8APG - chains l and m of the 42 polymer chains in the assembly; structure by electron microscopy, 3.50 A resolution.

Chain l:
Protein: subunit-e
From: Trypanosoma brucei brucei
Reference sequence: Q387J1 (Q387J1_TRYB2); residues 1-92 here correspond to UniProt positions 15-106 (UniProt number = residue number + 14)
Amino-acid sequence (92 residues; numbered 1 to 92; the number before each row is that of its first residue):
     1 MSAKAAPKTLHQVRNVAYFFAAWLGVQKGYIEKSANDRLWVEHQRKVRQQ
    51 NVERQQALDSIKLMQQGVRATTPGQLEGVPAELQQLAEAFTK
Unresolved in the structure: 1-3, 69-92

Chain m:
Protein: subunit-g
From: Trypanosoma brucei brucei
Reference sequence: C9ZJA0 (C9ZJA0_TRYB9); residue numbers follow UniProt; this construct covers 1-144
Amino-acid sequence (144 residues; each row starts with the number of its first residue):
     1 MSSTKCAVACKIMTPLCNAASKVQARSAKKLAALTDAGIQKTISEHNANG
    51 TDAAVSSTKRYLAEQRQLFHYRVVRFFDECHYIISGEYFAQYTKVNLIWD
   101 LRFLTKLVVLFLIGTVLGRQSIFPPIDPDSPLVEALVTKVNPNY
Unresolved in the structure: 1-15
Ligand contacts: 1,2-diacyl-sn-glycero-3-phosphocholine (PC1): Leu104, Thr105, Val108

How chain l and chain m interact:
Pairs across the interface - 59 pairs, chain l then chain m:
  Lys4(l) - Val74(m)
  Lys4(l) - Asp78(m)  salt bridge
  Ala6(l) - Tyr82(m)  hydrophobic
  Pro7(l) - Arg75(m)
  Pro7(l) - Tyr82(m)
  Thr9(l) - Arg75(m)  hydrogen bond (backbone-side chain)
  Thr9(l) - Glu79(m)
  Leu10(l) - Glu79(m)
  Leu10(l) - Ile83(m)  hydrophobic
  Leu10(l) - Tyr88(m)  hydrophobic
  His11(l) - Glu79(m)
  Gln12(l) - Arg72(m)  hydrogen bond
  Gln12(l) - Phe76(m)
  Gln12(l) - Glu79(m)  hydrogen bond (backbone-side chain)
  Val13(l) - Phe76(m)  hydrophobic
  Val13(l) - Glu79(m)  hydrogen bond (backbone-side chain)
  Val13(l) - Cys80(m)  hydrophobic
  Arg14(l) - Trp99(m)
  Arg14(l) - Asp100(m)  salt bridge
  Arg14(l) - Phe103(m)
  Val16(l) - Phe76(m)  hydrophobic
  Ala17(l) - Phe103(m)  hydrophobic
  Ala17(l) - Leu107(m)
  Tyr18(l) - Phe103(m)  hydrophobic
  Tyr18(l) - Lys106(m)
  Tyr18(l) - Leu107(m)  hydrophobic
  Tyr18(l) - Leu110(m)  hydrophobic
  Ala21(l) - Leu107(m)  hydrophobic
  Ala21(l) - Phe111(m)
  Ala22(l) - Leu110(m)
  Ala22(l) - Gly114(m)
  Leu24(l) - Phe111(m)
  Gly25(l) - Phe111(m)
  Gly25(l) - Gly114(m)
  Gly25(l) - Thr115(m)  hydrogen bond (backbone-backbone)
  Val26(l) - Gly114(m)  hydrogen bond (backbone-backbone)
  Val26(l) - Thr115(m)
  Val26(l) - Gly118(m)
  Lys28(l) - Phe111(m)
  Lys28(l) - Thr115(m)
  Gly29(l) - Thr115(m)
  Gly29(l) - Gly118(m)
  Gly29(l) - Arg119(m)
  Tyr30(l) - Gly118(m)
  Glu32(l) - Arg119(m)  salt bridge
  Glu32(l) - Pro124(m)
  Glu32(l) - Pro125(m)
  Lys33(l) - Arg119(m)
  Lys33(l) - Gln120(m)
  Asn36(l) - Pro125(m)
  Asn36(l) - Ile126(m)  hydrogen bond (side chain-backbone)
  Asn36(l) - Asp127(m)  hydrogen bond
  Leu39(l) - Asp127(m)
  Leu39(l) - Pro128(m)
  Trp40(l) - Ile126(m)  hydrogen bond (side chain-backbone)
  Trp40(l) - Asp127(m)
  Trp40(l) - Pro128(m)  hydrophobic
  Trp40(l) - Val133(m)  hydrophobic
  His43(l) - Pro128(m)
Also at the interface, not in a pair above, chain l (27 interface residues in all): Asn15
Also at the interface, not in a pair above, chain m (30 interface residues in all): Glu87, Leu136

Overview:
The interface between chain l and chain m involves 27 residues on one side and 30 on the other; the contacts
include 9 hydrogen bonds and 3 salt bridges. Among the polar pairs are Lys4(l)-Asp78(m), Arg14(l)-Asp100(m)
and Glu32(l)-Arg119(m). Ligands of chain m: 1,2-diacyl-sn-glycero-3-phosphocholine.
Chain l is subunit-e and chain m is subunit-g, both from Trypanosoma brucei brucei; the structure, rotational
state 2b of the Trypanosoma brucei mitochondrial ATP synthase dimer, was determined by electron microscopy
together with 8AP6, 8AP7, 8AP8, 8AP9, 8APA, 8APB and 7 further entries from the same study.
